PDB entry 7XHW | X-ray diffraction, 1.94 A resolution | chain A

Chain A:
Name: Beta-lactamase
Organism: Escherichia coli
Notes: EC 3.5.2.6
UniProt: K0ITE2 (K0ITE2_ECOLX); residues -17 to 228 here correspond to UniProt positions 1-246 (UniProt number = residue number + 18)
Chain sequence (246 residues; row label = number of the first residue in the row; numbers below 1 keep their minus sign (Met-17 is residue -17)):
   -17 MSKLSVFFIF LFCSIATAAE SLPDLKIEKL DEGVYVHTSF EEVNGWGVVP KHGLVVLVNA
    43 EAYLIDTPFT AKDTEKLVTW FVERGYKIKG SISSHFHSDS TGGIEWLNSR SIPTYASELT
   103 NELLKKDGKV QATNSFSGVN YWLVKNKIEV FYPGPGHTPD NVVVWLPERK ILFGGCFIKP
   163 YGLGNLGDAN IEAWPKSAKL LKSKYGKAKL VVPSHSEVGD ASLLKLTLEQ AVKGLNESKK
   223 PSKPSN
Unresolved in the structure: -17 to 3, 220-228
Metal / ion sites: Zn2+ site 1: His77, His79, His139; Zn2+ site 2: Asp81, Cys158, His197

Summary:
His77, His79 and His139 form the Zn2+ site 1. Asp81, Cys158 and His197 form the Zn2+ site 2.
Chain A is Beta-lactamase (Escherichia coli); the structure, Crystal structure of metallo-beta-lactamase
IMP-1, was determined by X-ray diffraction, deposited together with 7XHX.
